2WVG - chains B and E of the 4 polymer chains in the assembly; structure by X-ray diffraction, 1.75 A resolution.

== Chain B (and E) ==
Molecule: Pyruvate decarboxylase
Organism: Zymomonas mobilis
Notes: EC 4.1.1.1; chain E of this document is another copy of the same molecule, construct and numbering; everything in this record applies to it too
Reference sequence: P06672 (PDC_ZYMMO); residues 1-568 here = UniProt positions 1-568
Sequence (568 residues; each row starts with the number of its first residue):
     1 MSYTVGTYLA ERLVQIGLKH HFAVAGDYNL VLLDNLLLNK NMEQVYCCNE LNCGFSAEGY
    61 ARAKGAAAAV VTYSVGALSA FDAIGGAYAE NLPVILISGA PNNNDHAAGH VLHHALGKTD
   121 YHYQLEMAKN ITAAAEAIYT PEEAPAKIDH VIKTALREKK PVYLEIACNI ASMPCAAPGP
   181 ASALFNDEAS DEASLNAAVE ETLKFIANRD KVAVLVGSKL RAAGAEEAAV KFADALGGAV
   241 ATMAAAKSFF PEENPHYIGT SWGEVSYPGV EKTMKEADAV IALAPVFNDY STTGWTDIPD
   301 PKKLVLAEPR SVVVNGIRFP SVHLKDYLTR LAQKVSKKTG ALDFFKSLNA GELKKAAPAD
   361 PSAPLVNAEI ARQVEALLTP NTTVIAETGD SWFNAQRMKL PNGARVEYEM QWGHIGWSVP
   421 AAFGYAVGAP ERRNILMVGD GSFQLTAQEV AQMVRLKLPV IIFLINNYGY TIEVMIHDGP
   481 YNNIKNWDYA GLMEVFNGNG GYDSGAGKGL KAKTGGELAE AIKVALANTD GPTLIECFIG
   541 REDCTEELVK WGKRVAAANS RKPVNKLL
Unresolved in the structure: 1, 567-568
Metal / ion sites: Mg2+: Asp440, Asn467, Gly469 (together with TPU)
Small-molecule neighbours:
  - TPU (2-{1-[(4-amino-2-methylpyrimidin-5-yl)methyl]-5-methyl-1H-1,2,3-triazol-4-yl}ethyl trihydrogen diphosphate), molecule 1: Val24, Ala25, Gly26, Glu50, Thr72, Val75, His114
  - TPU, molecule 2: Thr388, Gly389, Asp390, Ser391, Gly413, His414, Ile415, Gly439, Asp440, Gly441, Ser442, Leu445, Asn467, Gly469, Tyr470, Thr471, Ile472, Glu473
What the authors report for this chain:
  - conformationally variable residues (loop rearrangement): Asn467 to Tyr481
  - binding site for TPU: Asn467 to Tyr481
  - catalytic residues: Asp27, His113, His114 (proposed by the authors, not directly observed)
  - mutagenesis - D27E, H113K, H113Q, H113R, H114Q, E473D (1000-fold), E473Q (4000-fold): decreased catalytic activity (citing earlier work)
  - mutagenesis - H114A: abolished catalytic activity (citing earlier work)

== How chain B and chain E interact ==
Pairs across the interface - 72 pairs, chain B then chain E:
  Tyr8(B) - Arg318(E)
  Arg12(B) - Arg318(E)
  Arg12(B) - Pro320(E)
  Asn104(B) - Lys566(E)
  His106(B) - Lys566(E)  hydrogen bond (backbone-side chain)
  Ala107(B) - Lys566(E)
  Ala108(B) - Lys566(E)
  His110(B) - Lys566(E)
  Pro145(B) - Arg318(E)
  Ala146(B) - Arg318(E)
  Asp149(B) - Arg318(E)  salt bridge
  Asp149(B) - Pro320(E)
  Lys153(B) - Glu188(E)  salt bridge
  Lys153(B) - Ser321(E)  hydrogen bond
  Ala176(B) - Gly316(E)
  Ala177(B) - Gly316(E)  hydrogen bond (backbone-backbone)
  Ala177(B) - Ile317(E)
  Ala177(B) - Arg318(E)  hydrogen bond (backbone-backbone)
  Pro178(B) - Ile317(E)
  Pro178(B) - Arg318(E)
  Gly179(B) - Ile317(E)
  Gly179(B) - Arg318(E)  hydrogen bond (backbone-backbone)
  Pro180(B) - Ser194(E)
  Pro180(B) - Phe319(E)
  Ser182(B) - Asp191(E)  hydrogen bond
  Ser182(B) - Ala193(E)
  Ala183(B) - Asp191(E)
  Ala183(B) - Ser194(E)
  Ala183(B) - Pro320(E)
  Ala183(B) - Ser321(E)  hydrogen bond (backbone-side chain)
  Asn186(B) - Glu188(E)  hydrogen bond
  Asn186(B) - Ala189(E)  hydrogen bond (side chain-backbone)
  Asn186(B) - Asp191(E)
  Asn186(B) - Ser321(E)
  Asp187(B) - Glu188(E)
  Glu188(B) - Lys153(E)  salt bridge
  Glu188(B) - Arg157(E)  salt bridge
  Glu188(B) - Asn186(E)  hydrogen bond
  Glu188(B) - Asp187(E)
  Glu188(B) - Glu188(E)
  Ala189(B) - Asn186(E)  hydrogen bond (backbone-side chain)
  Asp191(B) - Ser182(E)  hydrogen bond
  Asp191(B) - Ala183(E)  hydrogen bond (side chain-backbone)
  Asp191(B) - Asn186(E)
  Ala193(B) - Ser182(E)
  Ser194(B) - Pro180(E)
  Ser194(B) - Ala183(E)
  Gly316(B) - Ala176(E)
  Gly316(B) - Ala177(E)  hydrogen bond (backbone-backbone)
  Ile317(B) - Ala177(E)
  Ile317(B) - Pro178(E)
  Ile317(B) - Gly179(E)
  Arg318(B) - Tyr8(E)
  Arg318(B) - Arg12(E)
  Arg318(B) - Pro145(E)
  Arg318(B) - Ala146(E)
  Arg318(B) - Asp149(E)  salt bridge
  Arg318(B) - Ala177(E)  hydrogen bond (backbone-backbone)
  Arg318(B) - Pro178(E)
  Arg318(B) - Gly179(E)  hydrogen bond (backbone-backbone)
  Phe319(B) - Pro180(E)
  Pro320(B) - Arg12(E)
  Pro320(B) - Asp149(E)
  Pro320(B) - Ala183(E)
  Ser321(B) - Lys153(E)  hydrogen bond
  Ser321(B) - Ala183(E)  hydrogen bond (side chain-backbone)
  Ser321(B) - Asn186(E)
  Lys566(B) - Asn104(E)
  Lys566(B) - His106(E)  hydrogen bond (side chain-backbone)
  Lys566(B) - Ala107(E)
  Lys566(B) - Ala108(E)
  Lys566(B) - His110(E)
Other interface residues (no listed pair), chain B (34 interface residues in all): Arg157, Ser190
Other interface residues (no listed pair), chain E (34 interface residues in all): Ser190

== In short ==
Chain B and chain E each contribute 34 residues to their interface; the contacts include 19 hydrogen bonds and
5 salt bridges. Polar contacts include Asp149(B)-Arg318(E), Lys153(B)-Glu188(E) and Glu188(B)-Arg157(E). From
the paper: catalytic residues Asp27(B), His113(B) and His114(B); D27E, H113K and H113Q of chain B, among
others, reduce catalytic activity; 8 substitutions were tested in all.
Chain B and chain E are both Pyruvate decarboxylase (Zymomonas mobilis); the structure, Structural insights
into the pre-reaction state of pyruvate decarboxylase from Zymomonas mobilis, was determined by X-ray
diffraction together with 2WVA and 2WVH from the same study.
